Entry 7MDE (X-ray diffraction, 2.70 A resolution); this record covers chain A.

# Chain A
Molecule: Beta-lactamase
Source organism: Escherichia coli CFT073
Notes: EC 3.5.2.6
UniProt: Q0P7K6 (Q0P7K6_ECOLX); residues 31-504 here = UniProt positions 31-504
Chain sequence (480 residues; row label = number of the first residue in the row):
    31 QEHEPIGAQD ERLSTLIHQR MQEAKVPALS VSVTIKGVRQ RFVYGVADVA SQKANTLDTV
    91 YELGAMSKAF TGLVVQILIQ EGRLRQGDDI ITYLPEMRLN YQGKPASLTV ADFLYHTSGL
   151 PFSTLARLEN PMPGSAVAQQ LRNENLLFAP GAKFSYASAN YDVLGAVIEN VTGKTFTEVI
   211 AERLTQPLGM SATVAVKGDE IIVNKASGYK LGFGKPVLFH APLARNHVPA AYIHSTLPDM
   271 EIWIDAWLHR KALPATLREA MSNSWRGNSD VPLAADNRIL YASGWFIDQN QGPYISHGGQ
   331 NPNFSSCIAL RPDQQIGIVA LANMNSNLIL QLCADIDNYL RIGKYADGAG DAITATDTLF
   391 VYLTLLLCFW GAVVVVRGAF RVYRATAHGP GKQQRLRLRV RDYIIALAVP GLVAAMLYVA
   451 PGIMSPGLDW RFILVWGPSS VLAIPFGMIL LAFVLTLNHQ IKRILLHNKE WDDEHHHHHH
Disordered / not traced: 31-34, 415-429, 496-510
Construct notes: engineered mutation Ala95 (Ser in Q0P7K6), Mse454 (Leu in Q0P7K6), Mse478 (Ile in Q0P7K6); expression tag (505-510)
Modified positions: Mse51, Mse96, Mse127, Mse162, Mse220, Mse270, Mse291, Mse354, Mse446 (selenomethionine; parent Met); Mse454, Mse478 (selenomethionine)
Cystine bridges: Cys337-Cys363
Ligand contacts:
  - nonaethylene glycol (2PE), molecule 1: Asp40, Arg42, Tyr369, Leu370, Arg371, Ile372, Gly373
  - nonaethylene glycol (2PE), molecule 2: Phe152, Tyr186, Phe316
  - nonaethylene glycol (2PE), molecule 3: Gln330, Ala382, Ile383, Phe390, Ile463, Trp466, Gly467, Pro468, Val471
  - nonaethylene glycol (2PE), molecule 4: Asn357, Gly380, Asp381, Ala382, Ala385
What the authors report for this chain:
  - binding site for 1-Oleoyl-R-glycerol: Ser188, His257
  - mutagenesis - S95A: abolished catalytic activity (citing earlier work)
  - mutagenesis - F243A, H257A, W460A, F462A: unchanged catalytic activity
  - mutagenesis - N331A, W466A: abolished catalytic activity
  - mutagenesis - S188A, K240A: decreased catalytic activity
  - mutagenesis - K240A: decreased expression
  - mutagenesis - E92Q: unchanged catalytic activity on d-asparagine substrate
  - mutagenesis - E92Q: increased catalytic activity on d-aspartate substrate
  - mutagenesis - S188N: decreased catalytic activity on d-asparagine substrate
  - specificity-determining residues: Glu92, Asn331
  - mutagenesis - R308A, Y324A: unchanged catalytic activity on monomeric fluorogenic probe

# In short
Bound to chain A: 4 copies of nonaethylene glycol. The paper reports a binding site for 1-Oleoyl-R-glycerol at
Ser188 and His257; S95A, N331A and W466A abolish catalytic activity; 13 substitutions were tested in all.
Chain A is Beta-lactamase (Escherichia coli CFT073); the structure, Full-length S95A ClbP, was determined by
X-ray diffraction together with 7MDF and 7UL6 from the same study.
